PDB entry 3CD6 | X-ray diffraction, 2.75 A resolution | chains T and 0 of the 32 polymer chains in the assembly

Chain T:
Protein: 50S ribosomal protein L24P
Source organism: Haloarcula marismortui
Reference sequence: P10972 (RL24_HALMA); residues 0-119 here correspond to UniProt positions 1-120 (UniProt number = residue number + 1)
Sequence (120 residues; row label = number of the first residue in the row; numbering starts at 0):
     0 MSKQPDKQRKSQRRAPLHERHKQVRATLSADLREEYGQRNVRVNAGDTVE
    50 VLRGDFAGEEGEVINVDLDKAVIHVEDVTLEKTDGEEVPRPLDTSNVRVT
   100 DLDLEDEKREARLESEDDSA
Not modelled in the structure: 0
Bound ions: Na+: Ser94, Asn95 (shared with U308(0), U335(0), C342(0) of chain 0); Mg2+: Leu112, Ser114

Chain 0:
Molecule: 23S ribosomal RNA
Source organism: Haloarcula marismortui
Notes: engineered mutation(s): G2099A, G2616A
Sequence (2923 nucleotides; row label = number of the first residue in the row):
     1 GUUGGCUACUAUGCCAGCUGGUGGAUUGCUCGGCUCAGGCGCUGAUGAAG
    51 GACGUGCCAAGCUGCGAUAAGCUGUGGGGAGCCGCACGGAGGCGAAGAAC
   101 CACAGAUUUCCGAAUGAGAAUCUCUCUAACAAUUGCUUCGCGCAAUGAGG
   151 AACCCCGAGAACUGAAACAUCUCAGUAUCGGGAGGAACAGAAAACGCAAC
   201 GUGAUGUCGUUAGUAACCGCGAGUGAACGCGAUACAGCCCAAACCGAAGC
   251 CCUCACGGGCAAUGUGGUGUCAGGGCUACCUCUCAUCAGCCGACCGUCUU
   301 CACGAAGUCUCUUGGAAUAGAGCGUGAUACAGGGUGACAACCCCGUACUG
   351 AAGACCAGUACGCUGUGCGGUAGUGCCAGAGUAGCGGGGGUUGGAUAUCC
   401 CUCGCGAAUAACGCAGGCAUCGACUGCGAAGGCUAAACACAACCUGAGAC
   451 CGAUAGUGAACAAGUAGUGUGAACGAACGCUGCAAAGUACCCUCAGAAGG
   501 GAGGCGAAAUAGAGCAUGAAAUCAGUUGGCGAUCGAGCGACAGGGCAUAC
   551 AAGGUCCCUUGACGAAUGACCGAGACGCGAGUCUCCAGUAAGACUCACGG
   601 GAAGCCGAUGUUCUGUCGUACGUUUUGAAAAACGAGCCAGGGAGUGUGUC
   651 UGUAUGGCAAGUCUAACCGGAGUAUCCGGGGAGGCACAGGGAAACCGACA
   701 UGGCCGCAGGGCUUUGCCCGAGGGCCGCCGUCUUCAAGGGCGGGGAGCCA
   751 UGUGGACACGACCCGAAUCCGGACGAUCUACGCAUGGACAAGAUGAAGCG
   801 UGCCGAAAGGCACGUGGAAGUCUGUUAGAGUUGGUGUCCUACAAUACCCU
   851 CUCGUGAUCUAUGUGUAGGGGUGAAAGGCCCAUCGAGUCCGGCAACAGCU
   901 GGUUCCAAUCGAAACAUGUCGAAGCAUGACCUCCGCCGAGGUAGUCUGUG
   951 AGGUAGAGCGACCGAUUGGUGUGUCCGCCUCCGAGAGGAGUCGGCACACC
  1001 UGUCAAACUCCAAACUUACAGACGCUGUUUGACGCGGGGAUUCCGGUGCG
  1051 CGGGGUAAGCCUGUGUACCAGGAGGGGAACAACCCAGAGAUAGGUUAAGG
  1101 UCCCCAAGUGUGGAUUAAGUGUAAUCCUCUGAAGGUGGUCUCGAGCCCUA
  1151 GACAGCCGGGAGGUGAGCUUAGAAGCAGCUACCCUCUAAGAAAAGCGUAA
  1201 CAGCUUACCGGCCGAGGUUUGAGGCGCCCAAAAUGAUCGGGACUCAAAUC
  1251 CACCACCGAGACCUGUCCGUACCACUCAUACUGGUAAUCGAGUAGAUUGG
  1301 CGCUCUAAUUGGAUGGAAGCAGGGGCGAGAGCUCCUGUGGACCGAUUAGU
  1351 GACGAAAAUCCUGGCCAUAGUAGCAGCGAUAGUCGGGUGAGAACCCCGAC
  1401 GGCCUAAUGGAUAAGGGUUCCUCAGCACUGCUGAUCAGCUGAGGGUUAGC
  1451 CGGUCCUAAGUCUCACCGCAACUCGACUGAGACGAAAUGGGAAACAGGUU
  1501 AAUAUUCCUGUGCCAUCAUGCAGUGAAAGUUGACGCCCUGGGGUCGAUCA
  1551 CGCCGGGCAUUCGCCCGGUCGAACCGUCCAACUCCGUGGAAGCCGUAAUG
  1601 GCAGGAAGCGGACGAACGGCGGCAUAGGGAAACGUGAUUCAACCUGGGGC
  1651 CCAUGAAAAGACGAGCAUGAUGUCCGUACCGAGAACCGACACAGGUGUCC
  1701 AUGGCGGCGAAAGCCAAGGCCUGUCGGGAGCAACCAACGUUAGGGAAUUC
  1751 GGCAAGUUAGUCCCGUACCUUCGGAAGAAGGGAUGCCUGCUCCGGAACGG
  1801 AGCAGGUCGCAGUGACUCGGAAGCUCGGACUGUCUAGUAACAACAUAGGU
  1851 GACCGCAAAUCCGCAAGGACUCGUACGGUCACUGAAUCCUGCCCAGUGCA
  1901 GGUAUCUGAACACCUCGUACAAGAGGACGAAGGACCUGUCAACGGCGGGG
  1951 GUAACUAUGACCCUCUUAAGGUAGCGUAGUACCUUGCCGCAUCAGUAGCG
  2001 GCUUGCAUGAAUGGAUUAACCAGAGCUUCACUGUCCCAACGUUGGGCCCG
  2051 GUGAACUGUACAUUCCAGUGCGGAGUCUGGAGACACCCAGGGGGAAGCAA
  2101 AGACCCUAUGGAGCUUUACUGCAGGCUGUCGCUGAGACGUGGUCGCCGAU
  2151 GUGCAGCAUAGGUAGGAGUCGUUACAGAGGUACCCGCGCUAGCGGGCCAC
  2201 CCAGACAACAGUGAAAUACUACCCGUCGGUGACUGCGACUCUCACUCCGG
  2251 GAGGAGGACACCGAUAGCCGGGCAGUUUGACUGGGGCGGUACGCGCUCGA
  2301 AAAGAUAUCGAGCGCGCCCUAUGGUCAUCUCAGCCGGGACAGAGACCCGG
  2351 CGAAGAGUGCAAGAGCAAAAGAUGACUUGACAGUGUUCUUCCCAACGAGG
  2401 AACGCUGACGCGAAAGCGUGGUCUAGCGAACCAAUUAGCCUGCUUGAUGC
  2451 GGGCAAUUGAUGACAGAAAAGCUACCCUAGGGAUAACAGAGUCGUCACUC
  2501 GCAAGAGCACAUAUCGACCGAGUGGCUUGCUACCUCGAUGUCGGUUCCCU
  2551 CCAUCCUGCCCGUGCAGAAGCGGGCAAGGGUGAGGUUGUUCGCCUAUUAA
  2601 AGGAGGUCGUGAGCUAGGUUUAGACCGUCGUGAGACAGGUCGGCUGCUAU
  2651 CUACUGGGUGUGUAAUGGUGUCUGACAAGAACGACCGUAUAGUACGAGAG
  2701 GAACUACGGUUGGUGGCCACUGGUGUACCGGUUGUUCGAGAGAGCACGUG
  2751 CCGGGUAGCCACGCCACACGGGGUAAGAGCUGAACGCAUCUAAGCUCGAA
  2801 ACCCACUUGGAAAAGAGACACCGCCGAGGUCCCGCGUACAAGACGCGGUC
  2851 GAUAGACUCGGGGUGUGCGCGUCGAGGUAACGAGACGUUAAGCCCACGAG
  2901 CACUAACAGACCAAAGCCAUCAU
Not modelled in the structure: 1-9, 126-127, 715, 971-998, 1560, 1952-1963, 2137-2236, 2339-2343, 2665-2666, 2915-2923
Modified residues: 1MA (6-hydro-1-methyladenosine-5'-monophosphate) at position 628, OMU (o2'-methyluridine 5'-monophosphate) at position 2587, OMG (o2'-methylguanosine-5'-monophosphate) at position 2588, UR3 (3-methyluridine-5'-monophoshate) at position 2619, PSU (pseudouridine-5'-monophosphate) at position 2621
Bound ions: Na+ site 1 near U12 (its only coordinating residue here); Mg2+ site 1 near G28 (its only coordinating residue here); Na+ site 2: C40, G41, C443; Na+ site 3: G56, A59, G61; Sr2+ site 1 near A86 (its only coordinating residue here); Na+ site 4 near U107 (its only coordinating residue here); Mg2+ site 2 near U115 (its only coordinating residue here); Na+ site 5: C130, U146; Na+ site 6: C141, G142; Sr2+ site 2: G147 (shared with 1 residue of chain M); Mg2+ site 3: C162, U2276; K+ site 1: C162, U163, U172; 57 more Na+ sites not listed; 66 more Mg2+ sites not listed; 43 more Sr2+ sites not listed; 1 more K+ sites not listed

Chain T / chain 0 interface:
Residue-residue contacts (115):
  Ser1(T) with A331(0), base contact; G446(0), phosphate contact; A447(0), hydrogen bond to the phosphate
  Lys2(T) with G332(0), hydrogen bond to the sugar; A447(0), hydrogen bond to the phosphate; G448(0), salt bridge to the phosphate
  Gln3(T) with G332(0), sugar contact; A447(0), base contact; G448(0), hydrogen bond to the base
  Pro4(T) with G332(0), sugar contact; G333(0), sugar contact
  Asp5(T) with U30(0), hydrogen bond to the sugar; C31(0), phosphate contact
  Lys6(T) with G446(0), salt bridge to the phosphate
  Gln7(T) with G332(0), hydrogen bond to the base; G333(0), sugar contact
  Arg8(T) with U30(0), salt bridge to the phosphate; C31(0), salt bridge to the phosphate; G333(0), sugar contact; G334(0), salt bridge to the phosphate
  Lys9(T) with G32(0), salt bridge to the phosphate
  Gln11(T) with G333(0), hydrogen bond to the sugar; G334(0), sugar contact
  Arg12(T) with C31(0), salt bridge to the phosphate
  Arg13(T) with C31(0), hydrogen bond to the phosphate; G32(0), salt bridge to the phosphate
  Pro15(T) with C100(0), sugar contact; C101(0), sugar contact
  Leu16(T) with C82(0), phosphate contact; C83(0), phosphate contact; A99(0), sugar contact; C100(0), sugar contact
  His17(T) with C100(0), hydrogen bond to the sugar; C101(0), hydrogen bond to the sugar
  Glu18(T) with C301(0), phosphate contact
  His20(T) with G79(0), sugar contact; A99(0), hydrogen bond to the base
  Lys21(T) with C343(0), hydrogen bond to the sugar; C344(0), sugar contact; G345(0), phosphate contact
  Arg24(T) with C343(0), sugar contact; C344(0), salt bridge to the phosphate
  Thr26(T) with C342(0), phosphate contact; C343(0), hydrogen bond to the phosphate
  Arg32(T) with U308(0), salt bridge to the phosphate
  Arg38(T) with A306(0), salt bridge to the phosphate; G307(0), salt bridge to the phosphate; U308(0), salt bridge to the phosphate; C343(0), phosphate contact
  Asn39(T) with C343(0), phosphate contact; C344(0), hydrogen bond to the phosphate
  Arg41(T) with A80(0), sugar contact; G81(0), salt bridge to the phosphate
  Val42(T) with G81(0), phosphate contact
  Asn43(T) with A80(0), hydrogen bond to the phosphate; G81(0), phosphate contact
  Ala44(T) with G81(0), hydrogen bond to the phosphate
  Leu51(T) with U308(0), base contact
  Arg52(T) with U308(0), hydrogen bond to the sugar; A316(0), phosphate contact; A317(0), phosphate contact; U318(0), salt bridge to the phosphate
  Gly53(T) with A316(0), phosphate contact; A317(0), phosphate contact; G336(0), base contact
  Asp54(T) with G315(0), hydrogen bond to the sugar; A316(0), sugar contact; G336(0), hydrogen bond to the base
  Val65(T) with G81(0), sugar contact; C82(0), phosphate contact
  Asp66(T) with C82(0), phosphate contact
  Leu67(T) with G81(0), phosphate contact; C82(0), hydrogen bond to the phosphate
  Asp68(T) with C82(0), phosphate contact; C85(0), phosphate contact; C87(0), phosphate contact
  Lys69(T) with C87(0), hydrogen bond to the base
  Leu79(T) with A484(0), sugar contact; A486(0), sugar contact
  Glu80(T) with A486(0), hydrogen bond to the sugar
  Lys81(T) with A486(0), salt bridge to the phosphate; G487(0), phosphate contact
  Thr82(T) with G487(0), hydrogen bond to the phosphate; U488(0), sugar contact; A489(0), sugar contact; G504(0), sugar contact
  Asp83(T) with A489(0), sugar contact
  Val87(T) with A486(0), phosphate contact
  Arg89(T) with G336(0), hydrogen bond to the base; C483(0), hydrogen bond to the base; A484(0), hydrogen bond to the sugar
  Pro90(T) with A484(0), sugar contact; A485(0), phosphate contact
  Asp92(T) with U335(0), sugar contact
  Ser94(T) with U308(0), base contact; G334(0), hydrogen bond to the base; U335(0), hydrogen bond to the sugar; C342(0), hydrogen bond to the sugar; C343(0), sugar contact
  Asn95(T) with U308(0), base contact; U335(0), hydrogen bond to the sugar; G336(0), hydrogen bond to the phosphate
  Arg97(T) with U308(0), salt bridge to the phosphate; C309(0), salt bridge to the phosphate
  Asp105(T) with A80(0), phosphate contact; A95(0), base contact; G97(0), hydrogen bond to the base
  Glu106(T) with G97(0), base contact
  Lys107(T) with G79(0), hydrogen bond to the base; G97(0), base contact
  Arg111(T) with G79(0), salt bridge to the phosphate; A80(0), salt bridge to the phosphate
  Asp116(T) with C303(0), sugar contact
  Ser118(T) with C303(0), hydrogen bond to the phosphate; G304(0), phosphate contact
Interface residues without a listed pair, chain T (57 interface residues in all): Ala25, Arg108, Asp117
Interface residues without a listed pair, chain 0 (50 interface residues in all): G77, G78, G452

Overview:
The interface between chain T and chain 0 involves 57 residues on one side and 50 on the other, with 34
hydrogen bonds and 20 salt bridges. Polar pairs include Gln3(T)-G448(0), Gln7(T)-G332(0) and His20(T)-A99(0).
U308(0), U335(0), C342(0), Ser94(T) and Asn95(T) form the Na+ site.
Here chain T is 50S ribosomal protein L24P and chain 0 is 23S ribosomal RNA, both from Haloarcula marismortui.
Entry 3CD6 (Co-cystal of large Ribosomal Subunit mutant G2616A with CC-Puromycin) was determined by X-ray
diffraction together with 3CC2, 3CC4, 3CC7, 3CCE, 3CCJ, 3CCL and 6 further entries from the same study.
